5AIM - chain A; structure by X-ray diffraction, 1.40 A resolution.

# Chain A
Molecule: Transcription factor tau 138 kDa subunit
Source organism: Saccharomyces cerevisiae
Notes: fragment: central ewh domain, residues 546-641
UniProt: P34111 (TFC3_YEAST); numbering as in UniProt (aligned over 546-641)
Sequence (100 residues; numbered 542 to 641; the number before each row is that of its first residue):
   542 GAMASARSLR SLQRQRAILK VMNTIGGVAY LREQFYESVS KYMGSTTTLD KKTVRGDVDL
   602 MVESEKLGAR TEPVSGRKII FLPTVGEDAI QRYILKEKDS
Unresolved in the structure: 542, 587-588, 640-641
Sequence notes: expression tag (542-545)
Curated features (UniProtKB/Swiss-Prot):
  - modified residue: Ser546 (Phosphoserine)

# Overview
Chain A is Transcription factor tau 138 kDa subunit (Saccharomyces cerevisiae); the structure, Crystal
structure of T138 central eWH domain, was determined by X-ray diffraction together with 5AEM and 5AIO from the
same study.
